7WCN - chains B and C of the 5 polymer chains in the assembly; structure by electron microscopy, 2.87 A resolution.

[Chain B]
Molecule: Guanine nucleotide-binding protein G(I)/G(S)/G(T) subunit beta-1
From: Homo sapiens
Reference sequence: P62873 (GBB1_HUMAN); residues 13-351 here correspond to UniProt positions 2-340 (UniProt number = residue number - 11)
Amino-acid sequence (351 residues; each row starts with the number of its first residue):
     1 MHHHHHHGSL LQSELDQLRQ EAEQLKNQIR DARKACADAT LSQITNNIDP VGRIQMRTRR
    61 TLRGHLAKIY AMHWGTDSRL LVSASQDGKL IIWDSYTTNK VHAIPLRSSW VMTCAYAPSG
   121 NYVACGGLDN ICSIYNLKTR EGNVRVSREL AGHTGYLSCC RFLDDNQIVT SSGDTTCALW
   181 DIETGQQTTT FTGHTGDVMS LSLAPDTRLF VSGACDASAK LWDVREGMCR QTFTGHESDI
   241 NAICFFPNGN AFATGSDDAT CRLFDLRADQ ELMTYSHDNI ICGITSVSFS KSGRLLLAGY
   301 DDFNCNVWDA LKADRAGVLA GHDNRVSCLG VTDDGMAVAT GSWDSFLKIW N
Not modelled in the structure: 1-12
Differences from the reference sequence: expression tag (1-12)
Swiss-Prot annotation at these positions:
  - modified residue: Ser-13 (N-acetylserine), His-277 (Phosphohistidine)

[Chain C]
Molecule: Guanine nucleotide-binding protein G(I)/G(S)/G(O) subunit gamma-2
From: Homo sapiens
Reference sequence: P59768 (GBG2_HUMAN); numbering as in UniProt (aligned over 1-71)
Amino-acid sequence (71 residues; row label = number of the first residue in the row):
     1 MASNNTASIA QARKLVEQLK MEANIDRIKV SKAAADLMAY CEAHAKEDPL LTPVPASENP
    61 FREKKFFCAI L
Not modelled in the structure: 1-7, 66-71
Swiss-Prot annotation at these positions:
  - modified residue: Ala-2 (N-acetylalanine), Cys-68 (Cysteine methyl ester)
  - lipidation: Cys-68 (S-geranylgeranyl cysteine)

[How chain B and chain C interact]
Residue-residue contacts - 75 pairs, chain B then chain C:
  Glu-14(B) with Ile-9(C); Arg-13(C)
  Leu-15(B) with Ser-8(C); Ile-9(C); Ala-12(C), hydrophobic
  Leu-18(B) with Ala-12(C); Arg-13(C); Val-16(C), hydrophobic
  Ala-22(B) with Leu-19(C)
  Leu-25(B) with Val-16(C), hydrophobic; Leu-19(C), hydrophobic; Lys-20(C)
  Gln-28(B) with Ala-23(C)
  Ile-29(B) with Ala-23(C), hydrophobic
  Cys-36(B) with Arg-27(C); Lys-29(C); Val-30(C), hydrogen bond (backbone-backbone)
  Ala-37(B) with Val-30(C), hydrophobic
  Asp-38(B) with Lys-29(C); Ser-31(C), hydrogen bond
  Ala-39(B) with Val-30(C); Ser-31(C)
  Leu-41(B) with Ala-34(C), hydrophobic
  Ile-44(B) with Ser-31(C); Ala-34(C), hydrophobic
  Thr-45(B) with Met-38(C)
  Val-51(B) with Leu-51(C), hydrophobic
  Met-56(B) with Leu-50(C), hydrophobic
  Arg-59(B) with Arg-62(C)
  Arg-60(B) with Phe-61(C), hydrogen bond (side chain-backbone); Lys-64(C)
  Ser-95(B) with Phe-61(C)
  Tyr-96(B) with Pro-60(C); Phe-61(C), hydrophobic
  Cys-229(B) with Gln-18(C); Glu-22(C)
  Arg-230(B) with Glu-22(C)
  Thr-232(B) with Glu-22(C), hydrogen bond
  Phe-246(B) with Leu-37(C), hydrophobic; Tyr-40(C), hydrophobic; Cys-41(C), hydrophobic
  Pro-247(B) with Tyr-40(C)
  Asn-248(B) with Tyr-40(C)
  Asp-265(B) with Ala-33(C)
  Arg-267(B) with Arg-27(C); Ile-28(C); Asp-36(C), salt bridge
  Ala-268(B) with Ile-28(C)
  Asp-269(B) with Ile-25(C); Arg-27(C), salt bridge
  Gln-270(B) with Val-30(C)
  Leu-272(B) with Val-30(C), hydrophobic
  Ser-290(B) with Asp-48(C), hydrogen bond
  Lys-291(B) with Glu-47(C), salt bridge; Asp-48(C)
  Ser-292(B) with Tyr-40(C); Cys-41(C); His-44(C); Asp-48(C), hydrogen bond
  Gly-293(B) with Cys-41(C)
  Arg-294(B) with Leu-51(C)
  Leu-295(B) with Leu-51(C), hydrophobic
  Leu-311(B) with Leu-37(C), hydrophobic; Cys-41(C), hydrophobic
  Asp-334(B) with Pro-49(C)
  Gly-335(B) with Pro-49(C); Leu-50(C)
  Met-336(B) with Leu-50(C); Phe-61(C), hydrophobic
  Ala-337(B) with Phe-61(C), hydrophobic
  Val-338(B) with Leu-50(C), hydrophobic
  Ile-349(B) with Phe-61(C), hydrophobic
  Asn-351(B) with Asn-59(C), hydrogen bond; Phe-61(C); Arg-62(C)
Other interface residues (no listed pair), chain B (55 interface residues in all): Glu-21, Lys-26, Ala-32, Arg-33, Ile-48, Gln-231, Asn-250, Ala-251, Leu-263
Other interface residues (no listed pair), chain C (37 interface residues in all): Asp-26, Glu-42, Ala-45

[Summary]
55 residues of chain B and 37 residues of chain C are in contact; the contacts include 7 hydrogen bonds and 3
salt bridges. Polar pairs include Arg-267(B)/Asp-36(C), Asp-269(B)/Arg-27(C) and Lys-291(B)/Glu-47(C).
Here chain B is Guanine nucleotide-binding protein G(I)/G(S)/G(T) subunit beta-1 and chain C is Guanine
nucleotide-binding protein G(I)/G(S)/G(O) subunit gamma-2, both from Homo sapiens. Entry 7WCN (Cryo-EM
structure of GPR119-Gs Complex with small molecule agonist AR231453) was determined by electron microscopy,
deposited together with 7WCM.
